Entry 1DRJ (X-ray diffraction, 2.50 A resolution); this record covers chain A.

== Chain A ==
Protein: D-ribose-binding protein
Source organism: Escherichia coli
UniProt: P02925 (RBSB_ECOLI); residues 1-271 here correspond to UniProt positions 26-296 (UniProt number = residue number + 25)
Chain sequence (271 residues; numbered 1 to 271; the number before each row is that of its first residue):
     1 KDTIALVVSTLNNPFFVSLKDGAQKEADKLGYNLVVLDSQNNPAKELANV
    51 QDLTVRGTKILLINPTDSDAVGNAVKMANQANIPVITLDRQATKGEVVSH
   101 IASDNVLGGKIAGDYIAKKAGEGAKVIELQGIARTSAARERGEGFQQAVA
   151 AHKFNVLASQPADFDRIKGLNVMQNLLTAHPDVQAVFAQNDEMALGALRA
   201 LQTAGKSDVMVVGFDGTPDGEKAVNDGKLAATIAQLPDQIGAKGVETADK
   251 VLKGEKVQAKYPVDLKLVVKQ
Construct notes: conflict R134 (Gly159 in P02925)
Residues lining bound ligands: beta-D-ribopyranose (RIP): N13, F15, F16, D89, R90, A137, R141, F164, Q189, N190, D215, Q235

== In short ==
Ligands of chain A: beta-D-ribopyranose.
Chain A is D-ribose-binding protein (Escherichia coli); the structure, Probing protein-protein interactions:
the ribose-binding protein in bacterial transport and chemotaxis, was determined by X-ray diffraction,
deposited together with 1DRK and 2DRI.
